Entry 6IY3 (electron microscopy, 3.67 A resolution); this record covers chains J and O of the 11 polymer chains in the assembly.

# Chain J
Molecule: 147-nt DNA strand
Sequence (147 nucleotides; each row starts with the number of its first residue):
     1 ATCTGCAACA GTCCTAACAT TCACCTCTTG TGTGTTTGTG TCTGTTCGCC ATCCCGTCTC
    61 CGCTCGTCAC TTATCCTTCA CTTTCCAGAG GGTCCCCCCG CAGACCCCGG CGACCCTCAG
   121 GTCGGCCGAC TGCGGCACAG TTTTGAT

# Chain O
Protein: Transcription regulatory protein SNF2
Source organism: Saccharomyces cerevisiae (strain ATCC 204508 / S288c)
Notes: EC 3.6.4.-
UniProtKB: P22082 (SNF2_YEAST); residue numbers follow UniProt; this construct covers 670-1348
Chain sequence (679 residues; row label = number of the first residue in the row):
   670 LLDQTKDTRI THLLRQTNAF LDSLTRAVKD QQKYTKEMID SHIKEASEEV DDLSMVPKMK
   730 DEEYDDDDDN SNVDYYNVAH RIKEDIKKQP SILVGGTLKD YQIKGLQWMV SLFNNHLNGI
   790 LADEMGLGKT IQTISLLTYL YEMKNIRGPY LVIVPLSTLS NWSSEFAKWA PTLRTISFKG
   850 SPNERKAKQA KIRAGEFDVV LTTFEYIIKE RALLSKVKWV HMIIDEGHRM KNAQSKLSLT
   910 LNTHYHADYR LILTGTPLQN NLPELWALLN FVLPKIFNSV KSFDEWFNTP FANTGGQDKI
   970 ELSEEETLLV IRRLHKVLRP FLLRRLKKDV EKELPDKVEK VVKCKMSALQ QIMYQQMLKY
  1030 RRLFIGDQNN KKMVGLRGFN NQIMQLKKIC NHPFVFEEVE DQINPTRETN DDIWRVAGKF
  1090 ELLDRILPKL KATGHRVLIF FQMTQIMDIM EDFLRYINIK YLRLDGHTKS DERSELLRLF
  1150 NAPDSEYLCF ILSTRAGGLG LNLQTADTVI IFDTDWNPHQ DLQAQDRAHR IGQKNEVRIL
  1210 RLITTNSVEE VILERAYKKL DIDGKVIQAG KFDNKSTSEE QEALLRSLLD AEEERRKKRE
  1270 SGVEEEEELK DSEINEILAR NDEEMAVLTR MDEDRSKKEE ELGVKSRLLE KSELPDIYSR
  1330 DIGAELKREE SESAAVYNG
Unresolved in the structure: 691-742, 961-966, 1033-1046, 1270-1277, 1310-1313, 1321-1335
Curated features (UniProtKB/Swiss-Prot):
  - motif: Asp894 to His897 (DEGH box)
  - binding site (ATP): Asp792 to Thr799
  - modified residue (Phosphoserine): Ser716, Ser1340
Residues lining bound ligands: ADP (adenosine-5'-diphosphate): Thr766, Leu767, Lys768, Gln771, Glu793, Met794, Gly795, Leu796, Gly797, Lys798, Thr799, Ile800, Glu834, Trp838

# How chain J and chain O interact
Contacting residue pairs (22):
  DA16(J) - Arg880(O)  salt bridge to the phosphate
  DC94(J) - Arg898(O)  phosphate contact
  DC94(J) - Lys905(O)  phosphate contact
  DC95(J) - Arg898(O)  salt bridge to the phosphate
  DC95(J) - Ser904(O)  hydrogen bond to the phosphate
  DC95(J) - Lys905(O)  hydrogen bond to the phosphate
  DC95(J) - Leu906(O)  hydrogen bond to the phosphate
  DC96(J) - His897(O)  phosphate contact
  DC96(J) - Arg898(O)  phosphate contact
  DC96(J) - Lys900(O)  phosphate contact
  DC96(J) - Asn901(O)  hydrogen bond to the phosphate
  DC96(J) - Arg1164(O)  phosphate contact
  DC97(J) - Lys900(O)  salt bridge to the phosphate
  DC97(J) - Asn929(O)  hydrogen bond to the phosphate
  DC97(J) - Arg1164(O)  sugar contact
  DC97(J) - Trp1185(O)  phosphate contact
  DC97(J) - Asn1186(O)  hydrogen bond to the phosphate
  DC98(J) - Asn929(O)  hydrogen bond to the phosphate
  DC98(J) - Trp1185(O)  sugar contact
  DC98(J) - Arg1224(O)  hydrogen bond to the phosphate
  DC99(J) - Ile1052(O)  sugar contact
  DC99(J) - Arg1224(O)  salt bridge to the phosphate
Also at the interface, not in a pair above, chain J (9 interface residues in all): DG90, DG100
Also at the interface, not in a pair above, chain O (16 interface residues in all): Ile877, Lys1138

# Summary
Chain J and chain O form an interface of 9 and 16 residues respectively; the contacts include 8 hydrogen bonds
and 4 salt bridges. Among the polar pairs are DC95(J)-Ser904(O), DC95(J)-Lys905(O) and DC95(J)-Leu906(O).
Ligands of chain O: ADP.
Here chain J is a 147-nt DNA strand and chain O is Transcription regulatory protein SNF2 (Saccharomyces
cerevisiae (strain ATCC 204508 / S288c)). Entry 6IY3 (Structure of Snf2-MMTV-A nucleosome complex at shl-2 in
ADP state) was determined by electron microscopy (same publication as 5Z3U, 5Z3V, 5Z3L, 5Z3O and 6IY2).
